PDB entry 1U35 | X-ray diffraction, 3.00 A resolution | chains A and G of the 10 polymer chains in the assembly

[Chain A]
Molecule: Histone H3.1
Organism: Mus musculus
Reference sequence: P68433 (H31_MOUSE); residues 400-535 here correspond to UniProt positions 0-135 (UniProt number = residue number - 400)
Chain sequence (136 residues; numbered 400 to 535; the number before each row is that of its first residue):
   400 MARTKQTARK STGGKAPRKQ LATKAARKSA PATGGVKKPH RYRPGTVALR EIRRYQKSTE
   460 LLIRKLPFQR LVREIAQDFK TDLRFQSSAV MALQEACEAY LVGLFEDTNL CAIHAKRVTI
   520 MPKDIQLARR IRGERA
Unresolved in the structure: 400-437
Curated features (UniProtKB/Swiss-Prot):
  - modified residue: Lys437 (N6,N6,N6-trimethyllysine), Ser487 (Phosphoserine), Arg529 (Phosphoarginine)

[Chain G]
Molecule: H2A histone family
Organism: Homo sapiens
Reference sequence: O75367 (H2AY_HUMAN); residues 1003-1122 here correspond to UniProt positions 1-120 (UniProt number = residue number - 1002)
Chain sequence (120 residues; row label = number of the first residue in the row):
  1003 MSSRGGKKKS TKTSRSAKAG VIFPVGRMLR YIKKGHPKYR IGVGAPVYMA AVLEYLTAEI
  1063 LELAVNAARD NKKGRVTPRH ILLAVANDEE LNQLLKGVTI ASGGVLPNIH PELLAKKRGS
Unresolved in the structure: 1003-1013, 1120-1122
Differences from the reference sequence: engineered mutation Val1067 (Gly65 in O75367)
Curated features (UniProtKB/Swiss-Prot):
  - modified residue: Lys1009 (N6-lactoyllysine), Lys1011 (N6-lactoyllysine), Lys1020 (N6-methyllysine), Lys1118 (N6-acetyllysine)
  - cross-link (Glycyl lysine isopeptide (Lys-Gly)): Lys1118 (interchain with G-Cter in ubiquitin), Lys1119 (interchain with G-Cter in ubiquitin)

[How chain A and chain G interact]
Contacting residue pairs (24; chain A residue first):
  Leu448(A) - Leu1115(G)
  Leu448(A) - Ala1117(G)
  Ile451(A) - Ile1111(G)  hydrophobic
  Arg452(A) - Ile1111(G)
  Gln455(A) - Arg1081(G)  hydrogen bond (backbone-side chain)
  Gln455(A) - Val1107(G)
  Gln455(A) - Pro1109(G)
  Gln455(A) - Asn1110(G)  hydrogen bond (side chain-backbone)
  Lys456(A) - Arg1081(G)  hydrogen bond (backbone-side chain)
  Thr458(A) - Arg1081(G)
  Thr458(A) - Ser1104(G)
  Thr458(A) - Gly1105(G)
  Thr458(A) - Gly1106(G)
  Glu494(A) - Ala1103(G)
  Glu494(A) - Ser1104(G)  hydrogen bond
  Ala498(A) - Thr1101(G)
  Val501(A) - Val1107(G)  hydrophobic
  Glu505(A) - Val1107(G)
  Asn508(A) - His1112(G)
  Asn508(A) - Leu1115(G)
  Leu509(A) - His1112(G)
  Ile512(A) - His1112(G)
  Ile512(A) - Glu1114(G)
  Val517(A) - Leu1115(G)  hydrophobic
Interface residues without a listed pair, chain A (15 interface residues in all): Ser457
Interface residues without a listed pair, chain G (16 interface residues in all): Leu1108, Leu1116

[Summary]
The interface between chain A and chain G involves 15 residues on one side and 16 on the other, with 4
hydrogen bonds. Polar pairs include Gln455(A)-Arg1081(G), Gln455(A)-Asn1110(G) and Lys456(A)-Arg1081(G).
Here chain A is Histone H3.1 (Mus musculus) and chain G is H2A histone family (Homo sapiens). Entry 1U35
(Crystal structure of the nucleosome core particle containing the histone domain of macroH2A) was determined
by X-ray diffraction together with 1YD9 from the same study.
